1JOU - chains A and B; structure by X-ray diffraction, 1.80 A resolution.

== Chain A ==
Name: Thrombin, light chain
From: Homo sapiens
Notes: fragment: Factor Xa cleavage product light chain
UniProtKB: P00734 (THRB_HUMAN); residues 1-14 here correspond to UniProt positions 336-349 (UniProt number = residue number + 335)
Chain sequence (49 residues; row label = number of the first residue in the row; a row labelled like 14A-14M holds insertion residues (14A, then the next letters in order)):
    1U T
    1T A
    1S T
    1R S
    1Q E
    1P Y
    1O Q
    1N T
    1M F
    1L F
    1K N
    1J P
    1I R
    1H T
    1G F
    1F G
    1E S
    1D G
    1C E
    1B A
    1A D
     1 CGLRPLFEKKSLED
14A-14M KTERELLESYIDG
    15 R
Disordered / not traced: 1U, 1T, 1S, 15
UniProt features mapped onto this chain:
  - site: Arg15 (Cleavage)

== Chain B ==
Name: Thrombin, heavy chain
From: Homo sapiens
Notes: fragment: Factor Xa cleavage product heavy chain
UniProtKB: P00734 (THRB_HUMAN); the construct lacks a stretch of the UniProt sequence and is renumbered around it, so the offset changes along the chain: 16-36 = UniProt 364-384; 37-60 = UniProt 386-409; 61-77 = UniProt 419-435; 78-97 = UniProt 437-456; 7 more segments
Chain sequence (259 residues; each row starts with the number of its first residue; note: 1 number in that range is skipped by the numbering (no residue carries it; nothing is unmodelled there); a row labelled like 60A-60I holds insertion residues (60A, then the next letters in order)):
    16 IVEGSDAEIGMSPWQVMLFRK
   36A S
    37 PQELLCGASLISDRWVLTAAHCLL
60A-60I YPPWDKNFT
    61 ENDLLVRIGKHSRTRYE
   77A R
    78 NIEKISMLEKIYIHPRYNWR
   97A E
    98 NLDRDIALMKLKKPVAFSDYIHPVCLPDRETA
129A-129C ASL
   130 LQAGYKGRVTGWGNLKET
147A-147E WTANV
   148 GKGQPSVLQVVNLPIVERPVCKDSTRIRITDNMFCAG
  184A Y
   185 KP
186A-186D DEGK
   187 RGDACEGDAGGPFVMKSP
204A-204B FN
   205 NRWYQMGIVSWGE
   219 GCD
  221A R
   222 DGKYGFYTHVFRLKKWIQKVIDQFGE
Differences from the reference sequence: engineered mutation Ala195 (Ser568 in P00734)
Modified residues: Asn60G (glycosylation site)
UniProt features mapped onto this chain:
  - region: Ala183 to Val200 (High affinity receptor-binding region which is also known as the TP508 peptide)
  - active site (Charge relay system): His57, Asp102
  - glycosylation: Asn60G (N-linked (GlcNAc...) (complex) asparagine)
Disulfide bonds: Cys42-Cys58, Cys168-Cys182, Cys191-Cys220
Bound ions: Na+: Arg221A, Lys224
Residues lining bound ligands: N-acetylglucosamine (NAG; 2-acetamido-2-deoxy-beta-D-glucopyranose): Pro60B, Asn60G, Trp96, Arg97
From the paper describing this entry:
  - catalytic residues: His57, Asp102
  - allosteric site: Trp60D, Cys168, Trp215, Phe227
  - Na+ coordination: Arg221A, Lys224
  - mutagenesis - W215Y (3-fold): decreased binding to Na+ (citing earlier work)
  - mutagenesis - S195A: abolished catalytic activity (citing earlier work)

== How chain A and chain B interact ==
Pairs across the interface - 89 pairs, chain A then chain B:
  Cys1(A) - Pro120(B)
  Cys1(A) - Val121(B)
  Cys1(A) - Cys122(B)  disulfide
  Cys1(A) - Arg206(B)  hydrogen bond (backbone-side chain)
  Asp1A(A) - His119(B)  salt bridge
  Asp1A(A) - Arg206(B)
  Ala1B(A) - Arg206(B)  hydrogen bond (backbone-side chain)
  Gly1D(A) - Phe114(B)
  Gly1D(A) - Pro120(B)
  Ser1E(A) - Ser48(B)
  Ser1E(A) - Asp49(B)  hydrogen bond (backbone-side chain)
  Ser1E(A) - Phe114(B)
  Gly1F(A) - Asp49(B)
  Gly1F(A) - Arg50(B)
  Phe1G(A) - Ile47(B)
  Phe1G(A) - Ser48(B)  hydrogen bond (backbone-side chain)
  Phe1G(A) - Arg50(B)
  Phe1G(A) - Trp51(B)
  Phe1G(A) - Ile242(B)  hydrophobic
  Thr1H(A) - Trp51(B)  hydrogen bond (backbone-side chain)
  Thr1H(A) - Ile242(B)
  Thr1H(A) - Asp243(B)
  Thr1H(A) - Gly246(B)
  Thr1H(A) - Glu247(B)
  Arg1I(A) - Glu247(B)  hydrogen bond (side chain-backbone)
  Phe1L(A) - Leu123(B)  hydrophobic
  Phe1L(A) - Ile242(B)  hydrophobic
  Phe1M(A) - Lys235(B)
  Phe1M(A) - Gln239(B)
  Tyr1P(A) - Cys122(B)  hydrophobic
  Tyr1P(A) - Arg206(B)
  Tyr1P(A) - Tyr208(B)
  Glu1Q(A) - Asn204B(B)
  Ser1R(A) - Asn204B(B)  hydrogen bond (side chain-backbone)
  Ser1R(A) - Arg206(B)  hydrogen bond
  Gly2(A) - Pro120(B)  hydrogen bond (backbone-backbone)
  Gly2(A) - Val121(B)
  Gly2(A) - Cys122(B)
  Gly2(A) - Arg206(B)
  Gly2(A) - Trp207(B)  hydrogen bond (backbone-backbone)
  Leu3(A) - His119(B)  hydrogen bond (backbone-side chain)
  Leu3(A) - Asn205(B)
  Leu3(A) - Arg206(B)
  Arg4(A) - Gly25(B)
  Arg4(A) - Met26(B)  hydrogen bond (side chain-backbone)
  Arg4(A) - Pro28(B)
  Arg4(A) - Trp29(B)
  Arg4(A) - Arg137(B)
  Arg4(A) - Trp207(B)
  Pro5(A) - Ser115(B)
  Pro5(A) - Asp116(B)
  Pro5(A) - His119(B)
  Leu6(A) - Ile24(B)
  Leu6(A) - Gly25(B)
  Leu6(A) - Asp116(B)
  Leu6(A) - Tyr117(B)  hydrophobic
  Phe7(A) - Glu23(B)
  Phe7(A) - Ile24(B)
  Phe7(A) - Gly25(B)
  Phe7(A) - Met26(B)  hydrophobic
  Glu8(A) - Lys202(B)  salt bridge
  Glu8(A) - Asn205(B)
  Glu8(A) - Trp207(B)  hydrogen bond
  Asp14(A) - Glu23(B)
  Asp14(A) - Met26(B)
  Asp14(A) - Arg137(B)  salt bridge
  Asp14(A) - Trp207(B)
  Lys14A(A) - Glu23(B)  salt bridge
  Thr14B(A) - Arg137(B)  hydrogen bond
  Thr14B(A) - Asn159(B)  hydrogen bond
  Glu14C(A) - Arg137(B)
  Glu14C(A) - Lys202(B)  salt bridge
  Glu14E(A) - Lys135(B)  salt bridge
  Glu14E(A) - Asn159(B)  hydrogen bond
  Glu14E(A) - Tyr184A(B)
  Glu14E(A) - Lys186D(B)  salt bridge
  Leu14F(A) - Lys135(B)
  Leu14F(A) - Asn159(B)
  Leu14F(A) - Trp207(B)  hydrophobic
  Leu14G(A) - Lys202(B)
  Ser14I(A) - Tyr134(B)
  Ser14I(A) - Lys135(B)  hydrogen bond (side chain-backbone)
  Tyr14J(A) - Tyr134(B)  hydrophobic
  Tyr14J(A) - Lys135(B)  hydrogen bond (side chain-backbone)
  Tyr14J(A) - Met201(B)
  Tyr14J(A) - Lys202(B)
  Ile14K(A) - Tyr134(B)
  Asp14L(A) - Gln131(B)  hydrogen bond
  Asp14L(A) - Tyr134(B)  hydrogen bond (backbone-side chain)
Interface residues without a listed pair, chain A (33 interface residues in all): Glu1C
Interface residues without a listed pair, chain B (47 interface residues in all): Ser129B, Leu129C, Gly133, Gly136, Val200, Pro204, Ile238
Inter-chain disulfides: Cys1(A)-Cys122(B)

== In short ==
Chain A and chain B form an interface of 33 and 47 residues respectively; the contacts include 1 disulfide
bond, 20 hydrogen bonds and 7 salt bridges. Among the polar pairs are Asp1A(A)-His119(B), Glu8(A)-Lys202(B)
and Lys14A(A)-Glu23(B). From the paper: catalytic residues His57(B) and Asp102(B); W215Y of chain B reduces
binding to Na+.
Chain A is Thrombin, light chain and chain B is Thrombin, heavy chain, both from Homo sapiens; the structure,
Crystal Structure of Native S195A Thrombin with an Unoccupied Active Site, was determined by X-ray
diffraction.
